6LVE - chains A and D of the 8 polymer chains in the assembly; structure by electron microscopy, 3.10 A resolution.

[Chain A]
Protein: N, N-dimethylformamidase large subunit
Source organism: Paracoccus sp. SSG05
Notes: EC 3.5.1.56
Reference sequence: I6NT79 (I6NT79_9RHOB); numbering as in UniProt (aligned over 1-762)
Amino-acid sequence (775 residues; row label = number of the first residue in the row):
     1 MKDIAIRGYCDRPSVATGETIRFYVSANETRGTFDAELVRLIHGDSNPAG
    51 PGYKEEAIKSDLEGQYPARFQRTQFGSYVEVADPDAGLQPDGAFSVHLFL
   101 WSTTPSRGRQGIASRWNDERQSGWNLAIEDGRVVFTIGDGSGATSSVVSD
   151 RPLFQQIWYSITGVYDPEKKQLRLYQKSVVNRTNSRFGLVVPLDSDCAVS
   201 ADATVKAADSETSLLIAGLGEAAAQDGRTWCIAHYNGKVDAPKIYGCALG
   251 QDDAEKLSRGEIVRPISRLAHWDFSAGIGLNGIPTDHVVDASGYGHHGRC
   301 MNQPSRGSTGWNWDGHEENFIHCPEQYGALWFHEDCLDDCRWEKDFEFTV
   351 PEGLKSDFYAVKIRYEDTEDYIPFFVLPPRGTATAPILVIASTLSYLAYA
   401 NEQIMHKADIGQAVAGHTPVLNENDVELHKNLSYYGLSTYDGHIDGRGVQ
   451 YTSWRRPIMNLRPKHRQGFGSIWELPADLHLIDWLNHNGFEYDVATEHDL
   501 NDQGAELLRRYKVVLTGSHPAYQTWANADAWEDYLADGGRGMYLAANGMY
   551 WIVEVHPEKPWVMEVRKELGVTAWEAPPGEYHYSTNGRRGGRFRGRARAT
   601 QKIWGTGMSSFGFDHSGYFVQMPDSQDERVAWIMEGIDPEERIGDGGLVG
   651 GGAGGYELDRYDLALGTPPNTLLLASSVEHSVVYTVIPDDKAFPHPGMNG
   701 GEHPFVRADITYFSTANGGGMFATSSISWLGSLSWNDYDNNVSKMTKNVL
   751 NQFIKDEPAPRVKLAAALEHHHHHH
Disordered / not traced: 411-415, 466-470, 762-775
Sequence notes: engineered mutation Ala521 (Glu in I6NT79); expression tag (763-775)
Reported in the primary citation:
  - mutagenesis - E521A: abolished binding to Fe
  - catalytic residues: His519
  - mutagenesis - Y440A: abolished catalytic activity
  - mutagenesis - S395A: unchanged catalytic activity on DMF
  - mutagenesis - H519A, N547A, E657A: abolished catalytic activity on DMF
  - catalytic residues: Asn547, Glu657 (proposed by the authors, not directly observed)

[Chain D]
Protein: N, N-dimethylformamidase small subunit
Source organism: Paracoccus sp. SSG05
Notes: EC 3.5.1.56
Reference sequence: I6NWZ0 (I6NWZ0_9RHOB); numbering as in UniProt (aligned over 1-132)
Amino-acid sequence (132 residues; row label = number of the first residue in the row):
     1 MTEASESCVRDPSNYRDRSADWYAFYDERRRKEIIDIIDEHPEIVEEHAA
    51 NPFGYRKHPSPYLQRVHNYFRMQPTFGRYYIYSEREWDAYRIATIREFGE
   101 LPELGDERFKTEEEAMHAVFLRRIEDVRAELA
Disordered / not traced: 1-7, 96-100, 132

[Interface between chain A and chain D]
Pairs across the interface (35):
  Val620(A) - Phe25(D)  hydrophobic
  Met622(A) - Trp22(D)
  Met622(A) - Phe25(D)  hydrophobic
  Asp624(A) - Arg18(D)  salt bridge
  Tyr661(A) - Arg16(D)
  Tyr661(A) - Asp17(D)
  Tyr661(A) - Arg18(D)
  Tyr661(A) - Ser19(D)
  Leu663(A) - Asp17(D)
  Pro669(A) - Tyr15(D)
  Asn670(A) - Val9(D)
  Asn670(A) - Tyr15(D)
  Thr671(A) - Arg18(D)
  Leu672(A) - Arg18(D)
  Leu673(A) - Arg18(D)
  Leu673(A) - Ser19(D)
  Ser676(A) - Trp22(D)
  Val678(A) - Arg29(D)
  Glu679(A) - Arg29(D)  salt bridge
  Pro696(A) - Asn68(D)
  Gly701(A) - Tyr26(D)  hydrogen bond (backbone-side chain)
  Gly701(A) - Arg30(D)
  Glu702(A) - Tyr26(D)
  Glu702(A) - Arg30(D)
  Glu702(A) - Arg65(D)  salt bridge
  Glu702(A) - Met72(D)
  His703(A) - Tyr26(D)  hydrogen bond (backbone-side chain)
  His703(A) - Met72(D)
  Pro704(A) - Trp22(D)
  Pro704(A) - Tyr23(D)  hydrophobic
  Pro704(A) - Tyr26(D)  hydrophobic
  Pro704(A) - Met72(D)
  Phe705(A) - Tyr23(D)
  Arg707(A) - Ser19(D)
  Arg707(A) - Trp22(D)
Other interface residues (no listed pair), chain A (24 interface residues in all): Pro623, Arg629, Gly697, Val706
Other interface residues (no listed pair), chain D (17 interface residues in all): Asp21, Gln64

[Overview]
24 residues of chain A face 17 of chain D across their interface, with 2 hydrogen bonds and 3 salt bridges.
Among the polar pairs are Asp624(A)-Arg18(D), Glu679(A)-Arg29(D) and Glu702(A)-Arg65(D). From the paper:
catalytic residues His519(A), Asn547(A) and Glu657(A); H519A, N547A and E657A of chain A abolish catalytic
activity on DMF; 6 substitutions were tested in all.
Here chain A is N, N-dimethylformamidase large subunit and chain D is N, N-dimethylformamidase small subunit,
both from Paracoccus sp. SSG05. Entry 6LVE (Structure of Dimethylformamidase, tetramer, E521A mutant) was
determined by electron microscopy, deposited together with 6LVV, 6LVB, 6LVC and 6LVD.
